PDB entry 6MAK | X-ray diffraction, 2.13 A resolution | chains A and B

Chain A:
Name: Histone acetyltransferase KAT7
Source organism: Homo sapiens
Notes: EC 2.3.1.48
UniProt: O95251 (KAT7_HUMAN), isoform O95251-3; residues 336-609 here correspond to UniProt positions 167-440 (UniProt number = residue number - 169)
Sequence (279 residues; row label = number of the first residue in the row):
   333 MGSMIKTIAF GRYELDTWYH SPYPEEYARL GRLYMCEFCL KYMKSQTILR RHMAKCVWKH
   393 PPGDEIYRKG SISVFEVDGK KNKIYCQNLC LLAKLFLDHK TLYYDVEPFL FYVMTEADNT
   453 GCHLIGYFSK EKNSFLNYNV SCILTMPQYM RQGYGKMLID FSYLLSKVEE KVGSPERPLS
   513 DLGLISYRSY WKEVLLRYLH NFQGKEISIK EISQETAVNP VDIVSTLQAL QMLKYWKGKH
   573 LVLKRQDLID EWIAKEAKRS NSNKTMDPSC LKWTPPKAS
Not modelled in the structure: 333-335, 608-611
Modified residues: Lys432 (N(6)-acetyllysine; ALY)
Differences from the reference sequence: initiating methionine (333); expression tag (334-335, 610-611)
Metal / ion sites: Zn2+: Cys368, Cys371, His384, Cys388
Small-molecule neighbours: acetyl coenzyme A (ACO): Trp350, Phe428, Leu429, Val472, Ser473, Cys474, Ile475, Leu476, Thr477, Tyr481, Met482, Arg483, Gln484, Gly485, Tyr486, Gly487, Lys488, Pro507, Glu508, Pro510, Leu511, Ser512, Leu514, Gly515, Ile517, Ser518, Ser521
What the authors report for this chain:
  - catalytic residues: Glu508 (citing earlier work)

Chain B:
Name: BRD1 protein
Source organism: Homo sapiens
UniProt: Q86X06 (Q86X06_HUMAN); residue numbers follow UniProt; this construct covers 31-80
Sequence (52 residues; numbered 29 to 80; the number before each row is that of its first residue):
    29 GSLTYAQAQG MVEIEIEGRL HRISIFDPLE IILEDDLTAQ EMSECNSNKE NS
Not modelled in the structure: 29-37, 65-80
Differences from the reference sequence: expression tag (29-30)

How chain A and chain B interact:
Contacting residue pairs (33):
  Phe534(A) - Ile59(B)  hydrophobic
  Lys537(A) - Glu58(B)
  Lys537(A) - Ile59(B)  hydrogen bond (backbone-backbone)
  Glu538(A) - Pro56(B)
  Glu538(A) - Leu57(B)
  Glu538(A) - Glu58(B)
  Ile539(A) - Pro56(B)
  Ile539(A) - Leu57(B)  hydrogen bond (backbone-backbone)
  Ile539(A) - Ile59(B)  hydrophobic
  Ser540(A) - Ile53(B)
  Ser540(A) - Phe54(B)
  Ser540(A) - Asp55(B)
  Ile541(A) - Ile53(B)  hydrogen bond (backbone-backbone)
  Lys542(A) - Ile53(B)  hydrogen bond (backbone-backbone)
  Pro552(A) - Ile53(B)  hydrophobic
  Val556(A) - Val40(B)  hydrophobic
  Gln560(A) - Ile42(B)
  Leu565(A) - Ile42(B)  hydrophobic
  Leu565(A) - Ile51(B)  hydrophobic
  Tyr567(A) - His49(B)
  His572(A) - His49(B)
  His572(A) - Arg50(B)
  His572(A) - Ile51(B)
  His572(A) - Leu57(B)
  Leu573(A) - Glu58(B)
  Leu573(A) - Ile60(B)  hydrophobic
  Val574(A) - Glu58(B)  hydrogen bond (backbone-backbone)
  Val574(A) - Ile59(B)
  Val574(A) - Ile60(B)  hydrogen bond (backbone-backbone)
  Leu575(A) - Ile60(B)
  Leu575(A) - Glu62(B)
  Lys576(A) - Ile59(B)
  Lys576(A) - Ile60(B)  hydrogen bond (backbone-backbone)
Other interface residues (no listed pair), chain A (19 interface residues in all): Gly536, Val553
Other interface residues (no listed pair), chain B (18 interface residues in all): Ile44, Arg47, Ser52, Leu61

Overview:
The interface between chain A and chain B involves 19 residues on one side and 18 on the other; the contacts
include 7 hydrogen bonds. Main-chain hydrogen bonds include Lys537(A)-Ile59(B), Ile539(A)-Leu57(B) and
Ile541(A)-Ile53(B). Chain A binds acetyl coenzyme A. The Zn2+ site is built by Cys368(A), Cys371(A), His384(A)
and Cys388(A). The paper reports the catalytic residue Glu508(A).
Chain A is Histone acetyltransferase KAT7 and chain B is BRD1 protein, both from Homo sapiens; the structure,
HBO1 is required for the maintenance of leukaemia stem cells, was determined by X-ray diffraction, deposited
together with 6MAJ.
